PDB entry 8OUY | electron microscopy, 3.40 A resolution | chains B and D of the 4 polymer chains in the assembly

# Chain B
Name: DNA repair protein RAD51 homolog 3
Organism: Homo sapiens
UniProt: O43502 (RA51C_HUMAN); residue numbers follow UniProt; this construct covers 1-376
Amino-acid sequence (376 residues; numbered 1 to 376; the number before each row is that of its first residue):
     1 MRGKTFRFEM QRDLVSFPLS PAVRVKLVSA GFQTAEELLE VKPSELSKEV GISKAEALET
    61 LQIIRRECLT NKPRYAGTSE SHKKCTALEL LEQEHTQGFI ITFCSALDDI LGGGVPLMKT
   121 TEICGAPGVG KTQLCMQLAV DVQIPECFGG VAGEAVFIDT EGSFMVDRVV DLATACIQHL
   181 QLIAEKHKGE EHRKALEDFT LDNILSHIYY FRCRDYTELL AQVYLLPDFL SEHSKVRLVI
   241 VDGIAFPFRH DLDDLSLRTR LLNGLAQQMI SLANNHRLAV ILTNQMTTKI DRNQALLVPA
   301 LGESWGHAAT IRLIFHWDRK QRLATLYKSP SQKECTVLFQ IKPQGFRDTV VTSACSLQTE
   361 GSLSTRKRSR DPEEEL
Disordered / not traced: 1-9, 67-83, 291-300, 350-376
Metal / ion sites: Mg2+: Thr-132 (together with ADP)
Residues lining bound ligands:
  - ADP (adenosine-5'-diphosphate): Pro-127, Gly-128, Val-129, Gly-130, Lys-131, Thr-132, Gln-133, Arg-168, Arg-322, Ile-341, Lys-342, Pro-343
  - ATP (adenosine-5'-triphosphate): Gly-306, His-307, Tyr-327, Lys-328, Ser-329, Pro-330, Ser-331, Gln-332, Lys-333, Glu-334
Curated features (UniProtKB/Swiss-Prot):
  - motif: Arg-366 to Arg-370 (Nuclear localization signal)
  - binding site (ATP): Gly-125 to Thr-132
  - modified residue: Ser-20 (Phosphoserine)
  - natural variant: Phe-103 (deletion), Gly-125 (G125V: In BROVCA3), Leu-138 (L138F: In BROVCA3), Asp-159 (D159N: Reduces interaction with BRCA2 and to a lesser extent with PALB2 and RAD51), Gly-162 (G162E: In BROVCA3), Gln-178 (Q178P: In BROVCA3), Arg-258 (R258H: In FANCO), Gly-264 (G264S; G264V), Thr-287 (T287A: In BROVCA3)
  - mutagenesis: Lys-131 (K131A: Significant loss of function; abolishes Holliday junction resolution activity; K131R: Partial loss of function)
From the paper describing this entry:
  - binding site for ADP: Lys-131
  - catalytic residues: Glu-161 (by similarity / conservation)

# Chain D
Name: DNA repair protein XRCC2
Organism: Homo sapiens
UniProt: O43543 (XRCC2_HUMAN); residues 1-280 here = UniProt positions 1-280
Amino-acid sequence (280 residues; each row starts with the number of its first residue):
     1 MCSAFHRAES GTELLARLEG RSSLKEIEPN LFADEDSPVH GDILEFHGPE GTGKTEMLYH
    61 LTARCILPKS EGGLEVEVLF IDTDYHFDML RLVTILEHRL SQSSEEIIKY CLGRFFLVYC
   121 SSSTHLLLTL YSLESMFCSH PSLCLLILDS LSAFYWIDRV NGGESVNLQE STLRKCSQCL
   181 EKLVNDYRLV LFATTQTIMQ KASSSSEEPS HASRRLCDVD IDYRPYLCKA WQQLVKHRMF
   241 FSKQDDSQSS NQFSLVSRCL KSNSLKKHFF IIGESGVEFC
Disordered / not traced: 1-19, 201-221, 245-250
Residues lining bound ligands: ATP: Glu-50, Gly-51, Thr-52, Gly-53, Lys-54, Thr-55, Glu-56, His-86, Arg-91, Lys-243, Phe-253, Ile-272, Gly-273, Glu-274
Curated features (UniProtKB/Swiss-Prot):
  - modified residue: Ser-10 (Phosphoserine)
  - natural variant: Leu-14 (L14P: In SPGF50 and POF17), Ala-16 (A16S: Does not affect function in double-strand break repair via homologous recombination as shown in rescue assays of XRCC2-deficient cells), His-47 (H47R: Does not affect function in double-strand break repair via homologous recombination as shown in rescue assays of XRCC2-deficient cells), Leu-61 (L61I: Does not affect function in double-strand break repair via homologous recombination as shown in rescue assays of XRCC2-deficient cells), Glu-75 (E75Q: Does not affect function in double-strand break repair via homologous recombination as shown in rescue assays of XRCC2-deficient cells), Arg-91 (R91W: Rare variant; uncertain significance), Ile-95 (I95V: Does not affect function in double-strand break repair via homologous recombination as shown in rescue assays of XRCC2-deficient cells), Val-118 (V118A: Does not affect function in double-strand break repair via homologous recombination as shown in rescue assays of XRCC2-deficient cells), Cys-120 (C120Y: Rare variant; uncertain significance), Leu-133 (L133P: Rare variant; uncertain significance), Glu-164 (E164Q: Does not affect function in double-strand break repair via homologous recombination as shown in rescue assays of XRCC2-deficient cells), Glu-170 (E170A: Does not affect function in double-strand break repair via homologous recombination as shown in rescue assays of XRCC2-deficient cells), 11 further natural variant entries in UniProt
From the paper describing this entry:
  - binding site for ATP: Lys-54

# Chain B / chain D interface
Pairs across the interface - 4 pairs, chain B then chain D:
  Val-15(B) with Asn-161(D)
  Arg-24(B) with Val-160(D); Asn-161(D)
  Val-28(B) with Asn-161(D)
Interface residues without a listed pair, chain B (6 interface residues in all): Val-25, Ser-29, Gln-33
Interface residues without a listed pair, chain D (5 interface residues in all): Thr-124, Gly-163, Leu-168

# Overview
The interface between chain B and chain D involves 6 residues on one side and 5 on the other. Chain B binds
ADP and ATP. Bound to chain D: ATP. UniProt lists 8 ATP-binding residues and one mutagenesis site on chain B.
The paper reports the catalytic residue Glu-161(B); a binding site for ADP at Lys-131(B).
Here chain B is DNA repair protein RAD51 homolog 3 and chain D is DNA repair protein XRCC2, both from Homo
sapiens. Entry 8OUY (Human RAD51B-RAD51C-RAD51D-XRCC2 (BCDX2) complex, 3.4 A resolution) was determined by
electron microscopy, deposited together with 8OUZ.
